7ELL - chains d and e of the 21 polymer chains in the assembly; structure by electron microscopy, 3.80 A resolution.

== Chain d (and e) ==
Protein: Mu1
From: Mammalian orthoreovirus 3
Notes: chain e of this document is another copy of the same molecule, construct and numbering; everything in this record applies to it too
UniProtKB: F1ARM5 (F1ARM5_9REOV); residue numbers follow UniProt; this construct covers 43-708
Chain sequence (666 residues; each row starts with the number of its first residue):
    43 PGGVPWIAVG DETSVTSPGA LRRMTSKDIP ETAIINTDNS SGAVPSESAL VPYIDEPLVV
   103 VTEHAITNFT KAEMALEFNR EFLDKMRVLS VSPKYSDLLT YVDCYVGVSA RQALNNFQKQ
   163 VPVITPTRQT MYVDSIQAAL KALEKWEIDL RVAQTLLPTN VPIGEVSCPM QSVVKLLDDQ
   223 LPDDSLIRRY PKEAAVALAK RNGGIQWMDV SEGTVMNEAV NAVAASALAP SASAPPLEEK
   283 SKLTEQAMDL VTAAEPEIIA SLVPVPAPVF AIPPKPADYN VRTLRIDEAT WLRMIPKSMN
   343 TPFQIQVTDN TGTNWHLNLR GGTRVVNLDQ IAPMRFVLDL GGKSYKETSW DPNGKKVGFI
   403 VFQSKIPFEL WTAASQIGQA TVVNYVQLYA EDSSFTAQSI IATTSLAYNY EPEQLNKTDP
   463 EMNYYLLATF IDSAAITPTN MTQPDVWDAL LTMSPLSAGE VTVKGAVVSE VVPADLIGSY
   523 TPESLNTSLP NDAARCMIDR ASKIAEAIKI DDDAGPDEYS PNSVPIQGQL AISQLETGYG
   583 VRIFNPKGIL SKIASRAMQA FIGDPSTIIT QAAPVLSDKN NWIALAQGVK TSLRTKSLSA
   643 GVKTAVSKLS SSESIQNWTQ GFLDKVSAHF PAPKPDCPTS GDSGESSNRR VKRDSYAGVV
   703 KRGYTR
Unresolved in the structure: 676-708
Reported in the primary citation:
  - binding site for myristic acid: Met-212 to Arg-243

== Interface between chain d and chain e ==
Contacting residue pairs (138; chain d residue first):
  Thr-109(d) / Glu-105(e)
  Met-116(d) / Val-150(e)  hydrophobic
  Glu-119(d) / Val-150(e)
  Glu-119(d) / Ser-151(e)  hydrogen bond
  Glu-119(d) / Gln-154(e)
  Arg-122(d) / Ser-151(e)
  Arg-122(d) / Arg-153(e)
  Ser-132(d) / Thr-58(e)
  Ser-132(d) / Arg-153(e)  hydrogen bond (backbone-side chain)
  Val-133(d) / Val-57(e)  hydrophobic
  Ser-134(d) / Gln-154(e)
  Lys-136(d) / Asn-158(e)
  Lys-242(d) / Val-150(e)
  Met-258(d) / Thr-67(e)
  Met-258(d) / Asp-97(e)
  Met-258(d) / Glu-98(e)
  Met-258(d) / Pro-99(e)
  Asn-259(d) / Pro-99(e)
  Glu-260(d) / Arg-65(e)  salt bridge
  Val-262(d) / Val-46(e)  hydrophobic
  Val-265(d) / Val-103(e)  hydrophobic
  Val-265(d) / Phe-111(e)  hydrophobic
  Val-265(d) / Gln-171(e)
  Ser-268(d) / Gln-171(e)
  Pro-272(d) / Gln-179(e)
  Ser-273(d) / Gln-179(e)  hydrogen bond (backbone-side chain)
  Ser-275(d) / Lys-183(e)
  Ala-276(d) / Gln-179(e)
  Pro-277(d) / Gln-179(e)  hydrogen bond (backbone-side chain)
  Pro-278(d) / Gln-179(e)
  Leu-279(d) / Gln-179(e)
  Lys-282(d) / Gln-179(e)
  Asp-291(d) / Gln-288(e)
  Thr-294(d) / Lys-284(e)
  Thr-294(d) / Leu-285(e)
  Glu-299(d) / Pro-204(e)
  Glu-299(d) / Ser-654(e)
  Glu-299(d) / Ile-657(e)
  Ile-300(d) / Lys-650(e)
  Ala-302(d) / Ile-657(e)
  Ser-303(d) / Ser-653(e)  hydrogen bond
  Leu-304(d) / Ser-656(e)  hydrogen bond (backbone-side chain)
  Leu-304(d) / Trp-660(e)  hydrophobic
  Val-305(d) / Ser-652(e)
  Val-305(d) / Ser-653(e)
  Val-305(d) / Ser-656(e)
  Val-307(d) / Ser-653(e)
  Pro-308(d) / Ser-649(e)
  Pro-310(d) / Lys-551(e)  hydrogen bond (backbone-side chain)
  Pro-310(d) / Asp-555(e)
  Pro-310(d) / Ala-556(e)
  Pro-310(d) / Gly-557(e)
  Val-311(d) / Thr-646(e)
  Val-311(d) / Ser-649(e)
  Ala-313(d) / Lys-551(e)  hydrogen bond (backbone-side chain)
  Pro-315(d) / Glu-548(e)
  Pro-315(d) / Lys-551(e)
  Pro-316(d) / Gly-605(e)
  Arg-377(d) / Pro-524(e)
  Gly-383(d) / Thr-325(e)
  Tyr-431(d) / Arg-327(e)
  Glu-433(d) / Arg-324(e)  salt bridge
  Glu-433(d) / Arg-366(e)
  Asp-434(d) / Gln-485(e)
  Ser-435(d) / Gln-485(e)  hydrogen bond (backbone-side chain)
  Ser-435(d) / Asp-490(e)
  Ser-436(d) / Lys-385(e)
  Ser-436(d) / Ser-386(e)  hydrogen bond (side chain-backbone)
  Ser-436(d) / Tyr-387(e)  hydrogen bond (side chain-backbone)
  Ser-436(d) / Gln-485(e)
  Ser-436(d) / Asp-490(e)  hydrogen bond (backbone-side chain)
  Phe-437(d) / Ser-386(e)
  Thr-438(d) / Lys-388(e)  hydrogen bond (side chain-backbone)
  Thr-438(d) / Glu-389(e)  hydrogen bond
  Ile-443(d) / Thr-325(e)
  Ala-444(d) / Thr-325(e)
  Thr-445(d) / Thr-325(e)  hydrogen bond (backbone-backbone)
  Ser-447(d) / Pro-524(e)  hydrogen bond (side chain-backbone)
  Ser-447(d) / Glu-525(e)  hydrogen bond (side chain-backbone)
  Glu-453(d) / Arg-598(e)
  Pro-454(d) / Arg-598(e)
  Glu-455(d) / Asp-559(e)
  Glu-455(d) / Lys-594(e)  salt bridge
  Glu-455(d) / Arg-598(e)  salt bridge
  Ser-496(d) / Asp-606(e)
  Pro-497(d) / Gly-605(e)
  Pro-497(d) / Asp-606(e)
  Leu-498(d) / Ala-602(e)
  Ser-499(d) / Gln-601(e)
  Ala-500(d) / Lys-551(e)
  Ala-500(d) / Gln-601(e)  hydrogen bond (backbone-side chain)
  Ala-500(d) / Ile-604(e)  hydrophobic
  Ala-500(d) / Gly-605(e)
  Gly-501(d) / Gln-601(e)  hydrogen bond (backbone-side chain)
  Glu-502(d) / Pro-558(e)
  Asp-553(d) / Arg-193(e)  salt bridge
  Tyr-561(d) / Pro-224(e)  hydrophobic
  Tyr-561(d) / Asp-226(e)  hydrogen bond
  Pro-563(d) / Arg-193(e)
  Pro-563(d) / Thr-197(e)  hydrogen bond (backbone-side chain)
  Val-566(d) / Val-194(e)
  Val-566(d) / Thr-197(e)
  Val-566(d) / Leu-198(e)
  Pro-567(d) / Thr-197(e)
  Pro-567(d) / Leu-198(e)
  Gln-569(d) / Gln-222(e)  hydrogen bond
  Gly-570(d) / Phe-664(e)
  Gln-571(d) / Phe-664(e)
  Ala-573(d) / Gln-222(e)
  Ile-574(d) / Phe-664(e)  hydrophobic
  Ile-574(d) / Lys-667(e)
  Ile-574(d) / Val-668(e)  hydrophobic
  Leu-577(d) / His-671(e)  hydrogen bond (backbone-side chain)
  Glu-578(d) / His-671(e)
  Lys-589(d) / Asp-221(e)
  Lys-589(d) / Gln-222(e)
  Lys-589(d) / Leu-223(e)  hydrogen bond (side chain-backbone)
  Lys-589(d) / Asp-225(e)  salt bridge
  Lys-589(d) / Arg-230(e)
  Asn-622(d) / Trp-660(e)  hydrogen bond
  Ile-625(d) / Trp-660(e)  hydrophobic
  Ala-626(d) / Trp-660(e)
  Gln-629(d) / Pro-204(e)
  Gln-629(d) / Ile-657(e)
  Gly-630(d) / Thr-197(e)
  Thr-633(d) / Thr-197(e)
  Thr-633(d) / Asn-202(e)
  Ser-634(d) / Arg-193(e)
  Ser-634(d) / Thr-197(e)
  Thr-637(d) / Glu-189(e)
  Thr-637(d) / Arg-193(e)
  Thr-637(d) / Gln-196(e)  hydrogen bond
  Lys-638(d) / Arg-193(e)
  Ser-639(d) / Ala-117(e)
  Ser-639(d) / Glu-189(e)
  Leu-640(d) / Ala-117(e)  hydrophobic
  Ser-641(d) / Glu-189(e)
  Val-644(d) / Glu-186(e)
Other interface residues (no listed pair), chain d (98 interface residues in all): Lys-113, Ala-261, Ala-264, Ala-271, Glu-297, Pro-375, Gly-384, Gln-429, Ala-449, Leu-635, Arg-636
Other interface residues (no listed pair), chain e (103 interface residues in all): Pro-43, Gly-44, Gly-45, Val-101, Ala-107, Asn-157, Ile-166, Pro-168, Thr-172, Val-175, Asp-176, Ala-180, Leu-182, Ile-190, Leu-218, Leu-270, Leu-326, Thr-390, Gln-440, Pro-486, Ala-547, Thr-612, Lys-645, Phe-672

== Overview ==
Chain d and chain e form an interface of 98 and 103 residues respectively; the contacts include 26 hydrogen
bonds and 6 salt bridges. Polar pairs include Glu-260(d)/Arg-65(e), Glu-433(d)/Arg-324(e) and
Glu-455(d)/Lys-594(e). The paper reports a binding site for myristic acid at Met-212(d).
Both chains are Mu1 (Mammalian orthoreovirus 3). Entry 7ELL (In situ structure of capping enzyme lambda2,
penetration protein mu1 of mammalian reovirus capsid asymmetric unit) was determined by electron microscopy
together with 7ELH from the same study.
